Entry 4C3X (X-ray diffraction, 2.00 A resolution); this record covers chains A and C of the 4 polymer chains in the assembly.

[Chain A (and C)]
Protein: 3-ketosteroid dehydrogenase
Organism: Rhodococcus erythropolis
Notes: EC 1.3.99.4; chain C of this document is another copy of the same molecule, construct and numbering; everything in this record applies to it too
Reference sequence: Q9RA02 (Q9RA02_RHOER); residue numbers follow UniProt; this construct covers 1-510
Sequence (530 residues; each row starts with the number of its first residue; numbers below 1 keep their minus sign (Met-19 is residue -19)):
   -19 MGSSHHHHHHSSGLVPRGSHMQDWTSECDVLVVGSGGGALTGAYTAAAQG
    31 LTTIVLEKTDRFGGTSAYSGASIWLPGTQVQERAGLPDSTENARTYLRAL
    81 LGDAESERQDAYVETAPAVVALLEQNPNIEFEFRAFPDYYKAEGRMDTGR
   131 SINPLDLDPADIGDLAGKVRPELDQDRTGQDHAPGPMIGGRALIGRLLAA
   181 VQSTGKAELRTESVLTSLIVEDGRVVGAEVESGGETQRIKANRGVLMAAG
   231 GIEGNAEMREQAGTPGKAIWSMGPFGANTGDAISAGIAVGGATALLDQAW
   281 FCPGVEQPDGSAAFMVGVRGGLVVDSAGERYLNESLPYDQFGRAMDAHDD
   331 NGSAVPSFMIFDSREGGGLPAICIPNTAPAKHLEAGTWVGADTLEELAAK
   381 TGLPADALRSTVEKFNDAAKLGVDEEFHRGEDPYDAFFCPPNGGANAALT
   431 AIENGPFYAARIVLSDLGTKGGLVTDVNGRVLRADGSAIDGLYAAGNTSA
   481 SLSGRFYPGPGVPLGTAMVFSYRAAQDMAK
Disordered / not traced: -19 to 2 (chain C: -19 to 2, 421-423)
Construct notes: expression tag (-19 to 0)
Metal / ion sites: Na+: Asp154, Gln155, Gln160 (shared with 3 residues of chain B)
Ligand contacts: FAD (flavin-adenine dinucleotide): Val13, Gly14, Ser15, Gly16, Leu36, Glu37, Lys38, Thr39, Gly43, Gly44, Thr45, Ser46, Tyr48, Ser49, Gly50, Ala51, Ser52, Leu153, Ser193, Val194, Leu195, Ala228, Ala229, Gly230, Met252, Ala257, Asn258, Asp261, Trp280, Phe294, Ile354, Leu447, Gly476, Asn477, Tyr487, Gly491, Val492, Pro493, Leu494
Reported in the primary citation:
  - Na+ coordination: Asp154, Gln155, Gln160
  - binding site for flavin-adenine dinucleotide: Val13, Leu36, Glu37, Lys38, Tyr48, Ser49, Ser52, Leu153, Val194, Leu195, Ala229, Met252, Phe294, Ile354, Leu447, Leu494
  - mutagenesis - Y318F: abolished catalytic activity
  - mutagenesis - Y119F, Y487F: decreased catalytic activity
  - catalytic residues: Tyr119 (proposed by the authors, not directly observed)

[Interface between chain A and chain C]
Pairs across the interface - 10 pairs, chain A then chain C:
  Glu62(A) - Asp141(C)
  Arg63(A) - Pro107(C)
  Arg63(A) - Asn108(C)
  Arg63(A) - Asp141(C)
  Ala64(A) - Asp141(C)
  Gly65(A) - Ala140(C)
  Gly65(A) - Asp141(C)  hydrogen bond (backbone-side chain)
  Glu104(A) - Pro107(C)
  Pro107(A) - Gln105(C)
  Glu110(A) - Pro107(C)

[Summary]
7 residues of chain A face 5 of chain C across their interface; the contacts include 1 hydrogen bond. The
hydrogen-bonded pair is Gly65(A)-Asp141(C). Ligands of chain A: flavin-adenine dinucleotide. Asp154(A),
Gln155(A) and Gln160(A) coordinate Na+. From the paper: the catalytic residue Tyr119(A); Y119F and Y487F of
chain A reduce catalytic activity.
Both chains are 3-ketosteroid dehydrogenase (Rhodococcus erythropolis). Entry 4C3X (Crystal structure of
3-ketosteroid delta1-dehydrogenase from Rhodococcus erythropolis SQ1) was determined by X-ray diffraction
(same publication as 4C3Y).
